Entry 6GSR (electron microscopy, 5.50 A resolution (low resolution: residue-level contacts below are approximate; hydrogen-bond / salt-bridge calls are withheld)); this record covers chains Aa and Ad of the 26 polymer chains in the assembly.

[Chain Aa (and Ad)]
Name: Ferritin heavy chain
Source organism: Homo sapiens
Notes: EC 1.16.3.1; chain Ad of this document is another copy of the same molecule, construct and numbering; everything in this record applies to it too
Reference sequence: P02794 (FRIH_HUMAN); residues 1-182 here correspond to UniProt positions 2-183 (UniProt number = residue number + 1)
Chain sequence (182 residues; each row starts with the number of its first residue):
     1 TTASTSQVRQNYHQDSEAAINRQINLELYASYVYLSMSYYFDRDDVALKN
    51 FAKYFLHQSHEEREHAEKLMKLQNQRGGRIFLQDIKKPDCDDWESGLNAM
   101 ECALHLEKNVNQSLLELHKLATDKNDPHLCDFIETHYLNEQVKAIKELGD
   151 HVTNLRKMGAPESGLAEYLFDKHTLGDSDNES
Unresolved in the structure: 1-4, 177-182
Curated features (UniProtKB/Swiss-Prot):
  - binding site (Fe cation): E27, E62, H65, E107, Q141
  - site: R22 (Essential for association with cargo receptor NCOA4)
  - modified residue: T1 (N-acetylthreonine), S178 (Phosphoserine), S182 (Phosphoserine)
What the authors report for this chain:
  - mutagenesis - Q14A/D15A/R22A, F81A/Q83A: decreased binding to Transferrin receptor protein 1
  - mutagenesis - Q14A/D15A/R22A/F81A/Q83A: abolished binding to Transferrin receptor protein 1

[Chain Aa / chain Ad interface]
Contacting residue pairs - 23 pairs, chain Aa then chain Ad:
  L104(Aa) - Q7(Ad)
  K108(Aa) - Q7(Ad)
  K108(Aa) - R9(Ad)
  K108(Aa) - Q10(Ad)
  N111(Aa) - Q10(Ad)
  Q112(Aa) - Q10(Ad)
  L115(Aa) - N11(Ad)
  L115(Aa) - P127(Ad)
  H118(Aa) - P127(Ad)
  E134(Aa) - D131(Ad)
  L138(Aa) - P127(Ad)
  L138(Aa) - H128(Ad)
  N139(Aa) - H128(Ad)
  V142(Aa) - Q75(Ad)
  V142(Aa) - R76(Ad)
  V142(Aa) - H128(Ad)
  I145(Aa) - V8(Ad)
  I145(Aa) - Q10(Ad)
  K146(Aa) - N74(Ad)
  G149(Aa) - Q7(Ad)
  V152(Aa) - Q7(Ad)
  T153(Aa) - Q7(Ad)
  R156(Aa) - Q7(Ad)
Interface residues without a listed pair, chain Aa (17 interface residues in all): K143

[In short]
The interface between chain Aa and chain Ad involves 17 residues on one side and 11 on the other. The paper
reports that Q14A/D15A/R22A and F81A/Q83A of chain Aa reduce binding to Transferrin receptor protein 1;
Q14A/D15A/R22A/F81A/Q83A of chain Aa abolish binding to Transferrin receptor protein 1.
Both chains are Ferritin heavy chain (Homo sapiens). Entry 6GSR (Single Particle Cryo-EM map of human
Transferrin receptor 1 - H-Ferritin complex at 5.5 Angstrom resolution) was determined by electron microscopy,
deposited together with 6H5I.
